Entry 9HAM (electron microscopy, 5.06 A resolution (low resolution: residue-level contacts below are approximate; hydrogen-bond / salt-bridge calls are withheld)); this record covers chains A and E of the 13 polymer chains in the assembly.

Chain A:
Molecule: 23S ribosomal RNA
Source organism: Escherichia coli
Sequence (2904 nucleotides; each row starts with the number of its first residue):
     1 GGUUAAGCGACUAAGCGUACACGGUGGAUGCCCUGGCAGUCAGAGGCGAU
    51 GAAGGACGUGCUAAUCUGCGAUAAGCGUCGGUAAGGUGAUAUGAACCGUU
   101 AUAACCGGCGAUUUCCGAAUGGGGAAACCCAGUGUGUUUCGACACACUAU
   151 CAUUAACUGAAUCCAUAGGUUAAUGAGGCGAACCGGGGGAACUGAAACAU
   201 CUAAGUACCCCGAGGAAAAGAAAUCAACCGAGAUUCCCCCAGUAGCGGCG
   251 AGCGAACGGGGAGCAGCCCAGAGCCUGAAUCAGUGUGUGUGUUAGUGGAA
   301 GCGUCUGGAAAGGCGCGCGAUACAGGGUGACAGCCCCGUACACAAAAAUG
   351 CACAUGCUGUGAGCUCGAUGAGUAGGGCGGGACACGUGGUAUCCUGUCUG
   401 AAUAUGGGGGGACCAUCCUCCAAGGCUAAAUACUCCUGACUGACCGAUAG
   451 UGAACCAGUACCGUGAGGGAAAGGCGAAAAGAACCCCGGCGAGGGGAGUG
   501 AAAAAGAACCUGAAACCGUGUACGUACAAGCAGUGGGAGCACGCUUAGGC
   551 GUGUGACUGCGUACCUUUUGUAUAAUGGGUCAGCGACUUAUAUUCUGUAG
   601 CAAGGUUAACCGAAUAGGGGAGCCGAAGGGAAACCGAGUCUUAACUGGGC
   651 GUUAAGUUGCAGGGUAUAGACCCGAAACCCGGUGAUCUAGCCAUGGGCAG
   701 GUUGAAGGUUGGGUAACACUAACUGGAGGACCGAACCGACUAAUGUUGAA
   751 AAAUUAGCGGAUGACUUGUGGCUGGGGGUGAAAGGCCAAUCAAACCGGGA
   801 GAUAGCUGGUUCUCCCCGAAAGCUAUAUAAGUAGCGCCUCGUGAAUUCAU
   851 CUCCGGGGGUAGAGCACUGUUUCGGCAAGGGGGUCAUCCCGACUUACCAA
   901 CCCGAUGCAAACUGCGAAUACCGGAGAAUGUUAUCACGGGAGACACACGG
   951 CGGGUGCUAACGUCCGUCGUGAAGAGGGAAACAACCCAGACCGCCAGCUA
  1001 AGGUCCCAAAGUCAUGGUUAAGUGGGAAACGAUGUGGGAAGGCCCAGACA
  1051 GCCAGGAUGUUGGCUUAGAAGCAGCCAUCAUUUAAAGAAAGCGUAAUAGC
  1101 UCACUGGUCGAGUCGGCCUGCGCGGAAGAUGUAACGGGGCUAAACCAUGC
  1151 ACCGAAGCUGCGGCAGCGACGCUUAUGCGUUGUUGGGUAGGGGAGCGUUC
  1201 UGUAAGCCUGCGAAGGUGUGCUGUGAGGCAUGCUGGAGGUAUCAGAAGUG
  1251 CGAAUGCUGACAUAAGUAACGAUAAAGCGGGUGAAAAGCCCGCUCGCCGG
  1301 AAGACCAAGGGUUCCUGUCCAACGUUAAUCGGGGCAGGGUGAGUCGACCC
  1351 CUAAGGCGAGGCCGAAAGGCGUAGUCGAUGGGAAACAGGUUAAUAUUCCU
  1401 GUACUUGGUGUUACUGCGAAGGGGGGACGGAGAAGGCUAUGUUGGCCGGG
  1451 CGACGGUUGUCCCGGUUUAAGCGUGUAGGCUGGUUUUCCAGGCAAAUCCG
  1501 GAAAAUCAAGGCUGAGGCGUGAUGACGAGGCACUACGGUGCUGAAGCAAC
  1551 AAAUGCCCUGCUUCCAGGAAAAGCCUCUAAGCAUCAGGUAACAUCAAAUC
  1601 GUACCCCAAACCGACACAGGUGGUCAGGUAGAGAAUACCAAGGCGCUUGA
  1651 GAGAACUCGGGUGAAGGAACUAGGCAAAAUGGUGCCGUAACUUCGGGAGA
  1701 AGGCACGCUGAUAUGUAGGUGAGGUCCCUCGCGGAUGGAGCUGAAAUCAG
  1751 UCGAAGAUACCAGCUGGCUGCAACUGUUUAUUAAAAACACAGCACUGUGC
  1801 AAACACGAAAGUGGACGUAUACGGUGUGACGCCUGCCCGGUGCCGGAAGG
  1851 UUAAUUGAUGGGGUUAGCGCAAGCGAAGCUCUUGAUCGAAGCCCCGGUAA
  1901 ACGGCGGCCGUAACUAUAACGGUCCUAAGGUAGCGAAAUUCCUUGUCGGG
  1951 UAAGUUCCGACCUGCACGAAUGGCGUAAUGAUGGCCAGGCUGUCUCCACC
  2001 CGAGACUCAGUGAAAUUGAACUCGCUGUGAAGAUGCAGUGUACCCGCGGC
  2051 AAGACGGAAAGACCCCGUGAACCUUUACUAUAGCUUGACACUGAACAUUG
  2101 AGCCUUGAUGUGUAGGAUAGGUGGGAGGCUUUGAAGUGUGGACGCCAGUC
  2151 UGCAUGGAGCCGACCUUGAAAUACCACCCUUUAAUGUUUGAUGUUCUAAC
  2201 GUUGACCCGUAAUCCGGGUUGCGGACAGUGUCUGGUGGGUAGUUUGACUG
  2251 GGGCGGUCUCCUCCUAAAGAGUAACGGAGGAGCACGAAGGUUGGCUAAUC
  2301 CUGGUCGGACAUCAGGAGGUUAGUGCAAUGGCAUAAGCCAGCUUGACUGC
  2351 GAGCGUGACGGCGCGAGCAGGUGCGAAAGCAGGUCAUAGUGAUCCGGUGG
  2401 UUCUGAAUGGAAGGGCCAUCGCUCAACGGAUAAAAGGUACUCCGGGGAUA
  2451 ACAGGCUGAUACCGCCCAAGAGUUCAUAUCGACGGCGGUGUUUGGCACCU
  2501 CGAUGUCGGCUCAUCACAUCCUGGGGCUGAAGUAGGUCCCAAGGGUAUGG
  2551 CUGUUCGCCAUUUAAAGUGGUACGCGAGCUGGGUUUAGAACGUCGUGAGA
  2601 CAGUUCGGUCCCUAUCUGCCGUGGGCGCUGGAGAACUGAGGGGGGCUGCU
  2651 CCUAGUACGAGAGGACCGGAGUGGACGCAUCACUGGUGUUCGGGUUGUCA
  2701 UGCCAAUGGCACUGCCCGGUAGCUAAAUGCGGAAGAGAUAAGUGCUGAAA
  2751 GCAUCUAAGCACGAAACUUGCCCCGAGAUGAGUUCUCCCUGACCCUUUAA
  2801 GGGUCCUGAAGGAACGUUGAAGACGACGACGUUGAUAGGCCGGGUGUGUA
  2851 AGCGCAGCGAUGCGUUGAGCUAACCGGUACUAAUGAACCGUGAGGCUUAA
  2901 CCUU
Disordered / not traced: 685-793, 865-914, 1032-1122, 1687-1701, 1769-1983, 2054-2607, 2904
Sequence notes: conflict A827 (U3587572 in 1897866982), A830 (G3587569 in 1897866982)

Chain E:
Name: Large ribosomal subunit protein uL4
Source organism: Escherichia coli
UniProtKB: P60723 (RL4_ECOLI); residues 1-201 here = UniProt positions 1-201
Amino-acid sequence (201 residues; numbered 1 to 201; the number before each row is that of its first residue):
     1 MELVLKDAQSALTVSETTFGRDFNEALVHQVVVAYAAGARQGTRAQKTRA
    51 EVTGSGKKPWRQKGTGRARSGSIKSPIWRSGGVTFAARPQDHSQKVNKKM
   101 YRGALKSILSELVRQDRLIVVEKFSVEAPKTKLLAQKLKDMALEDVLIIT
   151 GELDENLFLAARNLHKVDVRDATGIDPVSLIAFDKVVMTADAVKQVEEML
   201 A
Disordered / not traced: 56-69

Interface between chain A and chain E:
Residue-residue contacts (93; chain A residue first):
  A38(A) / Thr-43(E)
  G39(A) / Thr-43(E)
  G319(A) / Lys-132(E)
  G319(A) / Asn-163(E)
  A320(A) / Lys-130(E)
  A320(A) / Thr-131(E)
  A320(A) / Lys-132(E)
  A320(A) / Asn-163(E)
  A320(A) / Leu-164(E)
  U321(A) / Pro-129(E)
  U321(A) / Lys-130(E)
  U321(A) / Thr-131(E)
  U321(A) / Leu-159(E)
  U321(A) / Ala-160(E)
  U321(A) / Arg-162(E)
  A322(A) / Arg-162(E)
  A322(A) / Asn-163(E)
  C323(A) / Asn-163(E)
  C323(A) / His-165(E)
  A324(A) / Asn-163(E)
  A324(A) / His-165(E)
  A340(A) / Arg-162(E)
  U441(A) / Gln-41(E)
  G442(A) / Gln-41(E)
  G442(A) / Thr-43(E)
  A443(A) / Ala-36(E)
  A443(A) / Ala-37(E)
  A443(A) / Arg-40(E)
  A443(A) / Gln-41(E)
  C444(A) / Thr-43(E)
  C444(A) / Arg-44(E)
  U448(A) / Arg-79(E)
  A449(A) / Ser-80(E)
  U451(A) / Lys-47(E)
  G452(A) / Lys-47(E)
  G452(A) / Thr-53(E)
  G469(A) / Gly-54(E)
  C584(A) / Ile-77(E)
  A586(A) / Thr-84(E)
  C587(A) / Phe-85(E)
  U588(A) / Phe-85(E)
  U589(A) / Gln-90(E)
  A590(A) / Gln-90(E)
  A599(A) / Asn-24(E)
  A599(A) / Ala-26(E)
  A599(A) / Leu-27(E)
  A599(A) / Met-100(E)
  G600(A) / Asn-24(E)
  G600(A) / Leu-27(E)
  G600(A) / Lys-99(E)
  G600(A) / Met-100(E)
  C601(A) / Lys-99(E)
  G605(A) / Lys-99(E)
  U606(A) / Asn-97(E)
  U606(A) / Lys-99(E)
  U607(A) / Lys-95(E)
  U607(A) / Asn-97(E)
  U607(A) / Lys-98(E)
  U615(A) / Tyr-35(E)
  U615(A) / Gly-38(E)
  U615(A) / Ala-39(E)
  A616(A) / Thr-173(E)
  A616(A) / Met-199(E)
  G617(A) / Arg-102(E)
  U658(A) / Asn-97(E)
  G659(A) / Gln-30(E)
  G659(A) / Lys-95(E)
  C660(A) / Gln-30(E)
  C660(A) / Gln-94(E)
  C671(A) / Phe-85(E)
  C673(A) / Arg-49(E)
  C673(A) / Ser-75(E)
  G674(A) / Arg-49(E)
  G674(A) / Ser-70(E)
  G674(A) / Ser-72(E)
  A675(A) / Ser-70(E)
  G797(A) / Ser-55(E)
  G801(A) / Thr-48(E)
  G801(A) / Arg-49(E)
  G801(A) / Ala-50(E)
  G801(A) / Glu-51(E)
  A1205(A) / His-165(E)
  A1244(A) / His-29(E)
  A1244(A) / Val-33(E)
  G1245(A) / Arg-40(E)
  A1246(A) / Arg-40(E)
  G1248(A) / Arg-44(E)
  G1248(A) / Gln-46(E)
  A1254(A) / Ile-77(E)
  G1256(A) / Ile-77(E)
  C1257(A) / Trp-78(E)
  C1257(A) / Arg-79(E)
  U1258(A) / Arg-79(E)
Interface residues without a listed pair, chain A (60 interface residues in all): C37, G583, G585, U598, G618, G669, A670, C672, G798
Interface residues without a listed pair, chain E (62 interface residues in all): Gly-42, Ala-45, Lys-74, Pro-76, Val-83, Pro-89, Tyr-101, Ala-135, Lys-166

In short:
Chain A and chain E form an interface of 60 and 62 residues respectively.
Here chain A is 23S ribosomal RNA and chain E is Large ribosomal subunit protein uL4, both from Escherichia
coli. Entry 9HAM (C_(L29)-/(L22)- precursor supplemented with Api137) was determined by electron microscopy
(same publication as 9H3K, 9H3L and 9HAL).
